6FCL - chains A and B; structure by X-ray diffraction, 1.50 A resolution.

== Chain A (and B) ==
Molecule: Adenine phosphoribosyltransferase
Source organism: Homo sapiens
Notes: EC 2.4.2.7; chain B of this document is another copy of the same molecule, construct and numbering; everything in this record applies to it too
UniProt: P07741 (APT_HUMAN); residue numbers follow UniProt; this construct covers 3-180
Sequence (178 residues; row label = number of the first residue in the row):
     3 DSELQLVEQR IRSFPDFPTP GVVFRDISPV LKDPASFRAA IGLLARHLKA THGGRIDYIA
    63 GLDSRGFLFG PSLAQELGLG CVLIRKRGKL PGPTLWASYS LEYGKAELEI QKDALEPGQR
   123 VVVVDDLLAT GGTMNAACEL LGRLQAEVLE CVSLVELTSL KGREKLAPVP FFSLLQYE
Small-molecule neighbours: adenosine monophosphate (AMP): V24, V25, F26, R27, R67, D127, D128, L129, L130, A131, T132, G133, G134, T135, L159
UniProt features mapped onto this chain:
  - modified residue: S4 (Phosphoserine), S15 (Phosphoserine), S30 (Phosphoserine), Y60 (Phosphotyrosine), S66 (Phosphoserine), K114 (N6-acetyllysine), T135 (Phosphothreonine)
  - natural variant: L33 (L33P: In APRTD), D65 (D65V: In APRTD), V84 (V84M: In APRTD), L110 (L110P: In APRTD), G133 (G133D: In APRTD), M136 (M136T: In APRTD), V150 (V150F: In APRTD), C153 (C153R: In APRTD), F173 (deletion: In APRTD)
From the paper describing this entry:
  - conformationally variable residues (loop rearrangement): E104, Y105
  - mutagenesis - Y105F (11-fold): increased binding to adenosine monophosphate
  - catalytic residues: E104 (citing earlier work)
  - mutagenesis - Y105F: decreased catalytic activity on PRPP
  - mutagenesis - Y105F: unchanged catalytic activity
  - mutagenesis - E104L, Y105F: decreased growth in response to in absence of exogenous adenine
  - mutagenesis - Y105F: unchanged expression

== Chain A / chain B interface ==
Contacting residue pairs (72):
  R14(A) with Q113(B), hydrogen bond; D115(B), salt bridge
  F16(A) with P93(B), hydrophobic; G94(B)
  F19(A) with L92(B); P93(B), hydrophobic
  F26(A) with K91(B); P93(B), hydrophobic
  D28(A) with P93(B); Q113(B), hydrogen bond
  S30(A) with L85(B); Q113(B)
  L33(A) with P73(B), hydrophobic; G82(B); C83(B), hydrogen bond (backbone-backbone)
  K34(A) with Y60(B); G82(B); C83(B); D115(B); A116(B), hydrogen bond (side chain-backbone)
  P36(A) with Q77(B), hydrogen bond (backbone-side chain); G80(B); L81(B); G82(B)
  F39(A) with P73(B), hydrophobic; Q77(B)
  R40(A) with Q77(B)
  Y60(A) with K34(B)
  D65(A) with S66(B)
  S66(A) with D65(B), hydrogen bond; S66(B); F69(B); R87(B), hydrogen bond
  R67(A) with R87(B)
  F69(A) with S66(B); F69(B); L70(B), hydrophobic
  L70(A) with F69(B), hydrophobic; P73(B); L85(B), hydrophobic
  P73(A) with L33(B), hydrophobic; F39(B), hydrophobic; L70(B)
  S74(A) with S74(B), hydrogen bond
  Q77(A) with P36(B), hydrogen bond (side chain-backbone); F39(B); R40(B)
  G80(A) with P36(B)
  L81(A) with P36(B)
  G82(A) with L33(B); K34(B); P36(B)
  C83(A) with L33(B), hydrogen bond (backbone-backbone); K34(B), hydrogen bond (backbone-backbone)
  L85(A) with S30(B); L70(B), hydrophobic
  R87(A) with S66(B), hydrogen bond; R67(B)
  G90(A) with F19(B)
  K91(A) with F19(B); F26(B)
  L92(A) with F19(B)
  P93(A) with F16(B), hydrophobic; F19(B), hydrophobic; F26(B), hydrophobic
  G94(A) with F16(B)
  Q113(A) with R14(B), hydrogen bond; D28(B), hydrogen bond; S30(B), hydrogen bond
  D115(A) with R14(B), salt bridge; K34(B), hydrogen bond (backbone-side chain)
  A116(A) with K34(B), hydrogen bond (backbone-side chain)
Interface residues without a listed pair, chain A (36 interface residues in all): V84, L117
Interface residues without a listed pair, chain B (35 interface residues in all): V84, G90

== Overview ==
36 residues of chain A and 35 residues of chain B are in contact; the contacts include 17 hydrogen bonds and 2
salt bridges. Polar contacts include R14(A)-D115(B), R14(A)-Q113(B) and D28(A)-Q113(B). The paper reports the
catalytic residue E104(A); E104L and Y105F of chain A reduce growth in response to in absence of exogenous
adenine.
Both chains are Adenine phosphoribosyltransferase (Homo sapiens). Entry 6FCL (Crystal Structure of Human APRT
wild type in complex with AMP) was determined by X-ray diffraction (same publication as 6FCH, 6FCI, 6FD4, 6FD5
and 6FD6).
